PDB entry 7PIQ | electron microscopy, 9.70 A resolution (very low resolution: no residue pairs are listed; an interface is given only as per-side residue counts) | chains C and 5 of the 54 polymer chains in the assembly

# Chain C
Protein: 30S ribosomal protein S4
Organism: Mycoplasma pneumoniae M129
UniProt: P46775 (RS4_MYCPN); numbering as in UniProt (aligned over 1-205)
Chain sequence (205 residues; each row starts with the number of its first residue):
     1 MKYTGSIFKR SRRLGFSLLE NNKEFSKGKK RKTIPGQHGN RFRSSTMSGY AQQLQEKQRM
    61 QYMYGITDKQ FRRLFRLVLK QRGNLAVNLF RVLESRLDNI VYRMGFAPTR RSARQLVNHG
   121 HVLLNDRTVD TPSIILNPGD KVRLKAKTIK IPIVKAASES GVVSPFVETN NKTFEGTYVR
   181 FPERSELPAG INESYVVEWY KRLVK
Disordered / not traced: 204-205

# Chain 5
Molecule: 16S ribosomal RNA
Organism: Mycoplasma pneumoniae M129
Sequence (1520 nucleotides; each row starts with the number of its first residue):
     1 UUUUUCUGAG AGUUUGAUCC UGGCUCAGGA UUAACGCUGG CGGCAUGCCU AAUACAUGCA
    61 AGUCGAUCGA AAGUAGUAAU ACUUUAGAGG CGAACGGGUG AGUAACACGU AUCCAAUCUA
   121 CCUUAUAAUG GGGGAUAACU AGUUGAAAGA CUAGCUAAUA CCGCAUAAGA ACUUUGGUUC
   181 GCAUGAAUCA AAGUUGAAAG GACCUGCAAG GGUUCGUUAU UUGAUGAGGG UGCGCCAUAU
   241 CAGCUAGUUG GUGGGGUAAC GGCCUACCAA GGCAAUGACG UGUAGCUAUG CUGAGAAGUA
   301 GAAUAGCCAC AAUGGGACUG AGACACGGCC CAUACUCCUA CGGGAGGCAG CAGUAGGGAA
   361 UUUUUCACAA UGAGCGAAAG CUUGAUGGAG CAAUGCCGCG UGAACGAUGA AGGUCUUUAA
   421 GAUUGUAAAG UUCUUUUAUU UGGGAAGAAU GACUUUAGCA GGUAAUGGCU AGAGUUUGAC
   481 UGUACCAUUU UGAAUAAGUG ACGACUAACU AUGUGCCAGC AGUCGCGGUA AUACAUAGGU
   541 CGCAAGCGUU AUCCGGAUUU AUUGGGCGUA AAGCAAGCGC AGGCGGAUUG AAAAGUCUGG
   601 UGUUAAAGGC AGCUGCUUAA CAGUUGUAUG CAUUGGAAAC UAUUAAUCUA GAGUGUGGUA
   661 GGGAGUUUUG GAAUUUCAUG UGGAGCGGUG AAAUGCGUAG AUAUAUGAAG GAACACCAGU
   721 GGCGAAGGCG AAAACUUAGG CCAUUACUGA CGCUUAGGCU UGAAAGUGUG GGGAGCAAAU
   781 AGGAUUAGAU ACCCUAGUAG UCCACACCGU AAACGAUAGA UACUAGCUGU CGGGGCGAUC
   841 CCCUCGGUAG UGAAGUUAAC ACAUUAAGUA UCUCGCCUGG GUAGUACAUU CGCAAGAAUG
   901 AAACUCAAAC GGAAUUGACG GGGACCCGCA CAAGUGGUGG AGCAUGUUGC UUAAUUCGAC
   961 GGUACACGAA AAACCUUACC UAGACUUGAC AUCCUUGGCA AAGUUAUGGA AACAUAAUGG
  1021 AGGUUAACCG AGUGACAGGU GGUGCAUGGU UGUCGUCAGC UCGUGUCGUG AGAUGUUGGG
  1081 UUAAGUCCCG CAACGAGCGC AACCCUUAUC GUUAGUUACA UUGUCUAGCG AGACUGCUAA
  1141 UGCAAAUUGG AGGAAGGAAG GGAUGACGUC AAAUCAUCAU GCCCCUUAUG UCUAGGGCUG
  1201 CAAACGUGCU ACAAUGGCCA AUACAAACAG UCGCCAGCUU GUAAAAGUGA GCAAAUCUGU
  1261 AAAGUUGGUC UCAGUUCGGA UUGAGGGCUG CAAUUCGUCC UCAUGAAGUC GGAAUCACUA
  1321 GUAAUCGCGA AUCAGCUAUG UCGCGGUGAA UACGUUCUCG GGUCUUGUAC ACACCGCCCG
  1381 UCAAACUAUG AAAGCUGGUA AUAUUUAAAA ACGUGUUGCU AACCAUUAGG AAGCGCAUGU
  1441 CAAGGAUAGC ACCGGUGAUU GGAGUUAAGU CGUAACAAGG UACCCCUACG AGAACGUGGG
  1501 GGUGGAUCAC CUCCUUUCUA
Disordered / not traced: 1-4, 181-184, 1020-1027, 1510-1520

# Chain C / chain 5 interface
At this resolution (10 A) residue pairs are not listed: 69 residues of chain C and 56 of chain 5 lie at the interface.

# Overview
69 residues of chain C face 56 of chain 5 across their interface.
Chain C is 30S ribosomal protein S4 and chain 5 is 16S ribosomal RNA, both from Mycoplasma pneumoniae M129;
the structure, 70S ribosome with A- and P-site tRNAs in pseudouridimycin-treated Mycoplasma pneumoniae cells,
was determined by electron microscopy (same publication as 7OOC, 7OOD, 7P6Z, 7PAH, 7PAI, 7PAJ and 23 further
entries).
